Entry 7XXA (electron microscopy, 3.09 A resolution); this record covers chains B and D of the 5 polymer chains in the assembly.

[Chain B]
Protein: VP2
Source organism: Echovirus E18
Amino-acid sequence (260 residues; each row starts with the number of its first residue):
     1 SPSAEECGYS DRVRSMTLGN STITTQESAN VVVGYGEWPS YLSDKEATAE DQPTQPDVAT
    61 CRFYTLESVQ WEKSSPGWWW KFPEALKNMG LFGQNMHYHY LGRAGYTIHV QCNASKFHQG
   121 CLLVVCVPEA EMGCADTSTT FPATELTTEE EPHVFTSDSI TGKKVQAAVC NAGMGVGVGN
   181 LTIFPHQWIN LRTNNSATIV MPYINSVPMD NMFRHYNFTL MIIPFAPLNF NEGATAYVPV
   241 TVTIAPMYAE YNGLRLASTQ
Unresolved in the structure: 1-10

[Chain D]
Protein: VP4
Source organism: Echovirus E18
Amino-acid sequence (69 residues; each row starts with the number of its first residue):
     1 MGAQVSTQKT GAHETSLNAK GNSIIHYTNI NFYKDAASSA SNRQELQQDP GKFTDPVKDL
    61 MVKTLPALN
Unresolved in the structure: 1-27

[How chain B and chain D interact]
Contacting residue pairs (22):
  D11(B) with N69(D)
  R12(B) with L68(D); N69(D)
  R14(B) with D59(D), salt bridge
  A29(B) with L68(D), hydrophobic
  N30(B) with V57(D); K58(D); D59(D), hydrogen bond (side chain-backbone); M61(D)
  V31(B) with V57(D); K58(D), hydrogen bond (backbone-backbone)
  V32(B) with P56(D); V57(D), hydrophobic
  V33(B) with P56(D), hydrogen bond (backbone-backbone); K58(D)
  Y35(B) with K52(D); F53(D), hydrophobic
  G36(B) with K52(D)
  W38(B) with K58(D)
  I183(B) with F53(D), hydrophobic
  T193(B) with L68(D)
  N194(B) with L68(D)
Other interface residues (no listed pair), chain D (10 interface residues in all): L60

[Overview]
14 residues of chain B and 10 residues of chain D are in contact; the contacts include 3 hydrogen bonds and 1
salt bridge. Among the polar pairs are R14(B)-D59(D), N30(B)-D59(D) and V31(B)-K58(D).
Chain B is VP2 and chain D is VP4, both from Echovirus E18; the structure, Complex of Echo 18 and FcRn at
pH7.4, was determined by electron microscopy, deposited together with 7XXG and 7XXJ.
